Entry 5NPH (X-ray diffraction, 1.70 A resolution); this record covers chains A and H of the 3 polymer chains in the assembly.

# Chain A
Name: Genome polyprotein
UniProtKB: O92972 (POLG_HCVJ4); residue numbers follow UniProt; this construct covers 529-540
Sequence (12 residues; numbered 529 to 540; the number before each row is that of its first residue):
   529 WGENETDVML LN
Not modelled in the structure: 529-531
Curated features (UniProtKB/Swiss-Prot):
  - glycosylation (N-linked (GlcNAc...) asparagine): Asn532 (high mannose), Asn540
  - natural variant: Val536 (V536M: In strain: Isolate pCV-J4L2S)
What the authors report for this chain:
  - conformationally variable residues: Asp535 to Leu539
  - post-translational modification sites: Asn532, Asn540 (citing earlier work)

# Chain H
Name: Heavy chain of Fab fragment derived from non-neutralizing antibody DAO5
Source organism: Mus musculus
Notes: antibody fragment or engineered binder
Sequence (260 residues; row label = number of the first residue in the row):
     1 EVQLQQSGPE LVKPGASLKI SCKTSGYTFT DFTFHWVKLS HGPSLEWIGT IKPSNGDTAY
    61 NQKFKGKATL SVDKSASTAH IEFRSLTSED SAVYFCARFG GSYPYAMDYW GQGTSVIVSS
   121 AKTTPPSVYP LAPGSAAQTN SMVTLGCLVK GYFPEPVTVT WNSGSLSSGV HTFPAVLQSD
   181 LYTLSSSVTV PSSTWPSETV TCNVAHPASS TKVDKKIVPR DCGLEDDDDK AGWSHPQFEK
   241 GGGSGGGSGG GSWSHPQFEK
Not modelled in the structure: 134-139, 221-260
Disulfide bonds: Cys22-Cys96, Cys147-Cys202

# How chain A and chain H interact
Contacting residue pairs - 14 pairs, chain A then chain H:
  Val536(A) - Lys52(H)  hydrogen bond (backbone-side chain)
  Met537(A) - Thr33(H)
  Met537(A) - Thr50(H)
  Met537(A) - Lys52(H)  hydrogen bond (backbone-side chain)
  Met537(A) - Asp57(H)
  Met537(A) - Thr58(H)
  Met537(A) - Ala59(H)
  Leu538(A) - Thr33(H)
  Leu538(A) - His35(H)
  Leu538(A) - Phe99(H)  hydrophobic
  Leu538(A) - Tyr105(H)
  Leu539(A) - Tyr103(H)
  Leu539(A) - Tyr105(H)
  Asn540(A) - Lys52(H)  hydrogen bond (backbone-side chain)
Other interface residues (no listed pair), chain H (11 interface residues in all): Pro104
Interface features reported in the paper:
  - epitope / paratope residues, chain A: Leu538(A)

# Overview
5 residues of chain A face 11 of chain H across their interface; the contacts include 3 hydrogen bonds. Polar
contacts include Val536(A)-Lys52(H), Met537(A)-Lys52(H) and Asn540(A)-Lys52(H). The paper reports the
epitope/paratope residue Leu538(A); modification sites Asn532(A) and Asn540(A).
Here chain A is Genome polyprotein and chain H is Heavy chain of Fab fragment derived from non-neutralizing
antibody DAO5 (Mus musculus). Entry 5NPH (Structure of the Hepatitis C virus strain J4 glycoprotein E2
antigenic region 532-540 bound to the ...) was determined by X-ray diffraction together with 5NPI and 5NPJ
from the same study.
